7RHG - chains B and A of the 4 polymer chains in the assembly; structure by electron microscopy, 2.88 A resolution.

== Chain B ==
Name: Cyclic nucleotide-gated cation channel beta-1
Source organism: Homo sapiens
UniProtKB: Q14028 (CNGB1_HUMAN); residues 454-1251 here = UniProt positions 454-1251
Sequence (810 residues; numbered 442 to 1251; the number before each row is that of its first residue):
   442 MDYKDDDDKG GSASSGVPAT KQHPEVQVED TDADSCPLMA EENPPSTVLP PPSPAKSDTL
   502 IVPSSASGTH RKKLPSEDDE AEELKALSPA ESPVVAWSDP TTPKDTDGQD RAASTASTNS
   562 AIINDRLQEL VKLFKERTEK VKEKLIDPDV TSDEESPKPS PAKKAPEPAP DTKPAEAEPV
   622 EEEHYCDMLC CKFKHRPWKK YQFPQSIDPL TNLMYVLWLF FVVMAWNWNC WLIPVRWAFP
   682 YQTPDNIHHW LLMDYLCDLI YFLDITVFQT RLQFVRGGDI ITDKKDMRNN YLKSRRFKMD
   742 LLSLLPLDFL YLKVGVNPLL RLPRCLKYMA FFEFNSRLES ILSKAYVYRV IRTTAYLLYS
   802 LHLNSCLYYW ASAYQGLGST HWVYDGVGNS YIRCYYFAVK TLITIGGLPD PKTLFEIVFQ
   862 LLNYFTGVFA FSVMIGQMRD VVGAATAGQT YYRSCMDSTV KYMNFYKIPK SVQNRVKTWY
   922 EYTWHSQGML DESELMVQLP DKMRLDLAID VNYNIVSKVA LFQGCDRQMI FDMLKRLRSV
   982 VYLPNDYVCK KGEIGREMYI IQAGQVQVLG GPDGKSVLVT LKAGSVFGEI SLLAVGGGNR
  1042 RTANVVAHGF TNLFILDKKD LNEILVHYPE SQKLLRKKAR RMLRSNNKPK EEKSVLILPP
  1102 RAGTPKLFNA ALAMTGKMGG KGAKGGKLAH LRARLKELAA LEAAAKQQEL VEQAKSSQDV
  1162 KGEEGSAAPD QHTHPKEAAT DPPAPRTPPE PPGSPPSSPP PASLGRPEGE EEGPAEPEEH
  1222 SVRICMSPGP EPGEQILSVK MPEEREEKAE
Unresolved in the structure: 442-644, 749-756, 1085-1251
Sequence notes: expression tag (442-453)
Ligand contacts: adenosine-3',5'-cyclic-monophosphate (CMP): Val1009, Leu1019, Val1020, Phe1028, Gly1029, Asn1040, Arg1041, Arg1042, Thr1043, Ala1044, Val1046
UniProt features mapped onto this chain:
  - region: Ala557 to Arg567 (Calmodulin-binding CaM1), Gln1148 to Gln1154 (Calmodulin-binding CaM2)
  - motif: Leu568 to Arg578 (IQ-like)
  - binding site (3',5'-cyclic GMP): Gly1029, Glu1030, Ser1032, Arg1042, Thr1043
  - binding site (3',5'-cyclic AMP): Arg1042
  - site: Phe872 (Central gate), Ile876 (Central gate), Arg880 (Occludes the pore below the central gate)
  - natural variant: Arg729 to Glu1251 (deletion: In RP45), Arg737 (R737H: In RP45; uncertain significance), Arg762 (R762C: In RP45), Tyr921 to Glu1251 (deletion: In RP45), Asn986 (N986I: In RP45), Gly993 (G993V: In RP45)
  - mutagenesis: Leu568 (L568E: Loss of calcium/calmodulin modulation), Gly848 (G848E: Increases the affinity to Ca(2+) ions. Does not affect heterotetrameric channel assembly), Arg880 (R880G: Increases channel conductance)
What the authors report for this chain:
  - mutagenesis - G848E (Kd 5.7 uM): increased binding to Ca2+

== Chain A ==
Name: cGMP-gated cation channel alpha-1
Source organism: Homo sapiens
UniProtKB: P29973 (CNGA1_HUMAN); residues 144-690 here = UniProt positions 144-690
Sequence (560 residues; each row starts with the number of its first residue):
   131 MDYKDDDDKG GSASKDKKEE EKKEVVVIDP SGNTYYNWLF CITLPVMYNW TMVIARACFD
   191 ELQSDYLEYW LILDYVSDIV YLIDMFVRTR TGYLEQGLLV KEELKLINKY KSNLQFKLDV
   251 LSLIPTDLLY FKLGWNYPEI RLNRLLRFSR MFEFFQRTET RTNYPNIFRI SNLVMYIVII
   311 IHWNACVFYS ISKAIGFGND TWVYPDINDP EFGRLARKYV YSLYWSTLTL TTIGETPPPV
   371 RDSEYVFVVV DFLIGVLIFA TIVGNIGSMI SNMNAARAEF QARIDAIKQY MHFRNVSKDM
   431 EKRVIKWFDY LWTNKKTVDE KEVLKYLPDK LRAEIAINVH LDTLKKVRIF ADCEAGLLVE
   491 LVLKLQPQVY SPGDYICKKG DIGREMYIIK EGKLAVVADD GVTQFVVLSD GSYFGEISIL
   551 NIKGSKAGNR RTANIKSIGY SDLFCLSKDD LMEALTEYPD AKTMLEEKGK QILMKDGLLD
   611 LNIANAGSDP KDLEEKVTRM EGSVDLLQTR FARILAEYES MQQKLKQRLT KVEKFLKPLI
   671 DTEFSSIEGP GAESGPIDST
Unresolved in the structure: 131-155, 610-690
Sequence notes: expression tag (131-143)
Ligand contacts: adenosine-3',5'-cyclic-monophosphate (CMP): Cys507, Val526, Val536, Phe544, Gly545, Glu546, Ser548, Arg560, Arg561, Thr562, Ala563, Ile565
UniProt features mapped onto this chain:
  - binding site (3',5'-cyclic GMP): Gly541

== Chain B / chain A interface ==
Residue-residue contacts (107; chain B residue first):
  Val791(B) - Leu387(A)  hydrophobic
  Thr795(B) - Leu387(A)
  Leu798(B) - Val386(A)  hydrophobic
  Leu799(B) - Leu383(A)  hydrophobic
  Leu802(B) - Leu383(A)  hydrophobic
  Gly829(B) - Asp372(A)
  Asn830(B) - Asp372(A)  hydrogen bond (backbone-side chain)
  Ile833(B) - Tyr375(A)  hydrophobic
  Ile833(B) - Val376(A)  hydrophobic
  Arg834(B) - Val370(A)  hydrogen bond (side chain-backbone)
  Arg834(B) - Asp372(A)  salt bridge
  Arg834(B) - Tyr375(A)
  Tyr836(B) - Val379(A)  hydrophobic
  Tyr837(B) - Pro369(A)
  Tyr837(B) - Tyr375(A)  hydrophobic
  Tyr837(B) - Val378(A)  hydrophobic
  Tyr837(B) - Val379(A)  hydrophobic
  Val840(B) - Val379(A)  hydrophobic
  Val840(B) - Phe382(A)  hydrophobic
  Ile844(B) - Thr362(A)
  Ile844(B) - Val386(A)  hydrophobic
  Ile846(B) - Thr362(A)
  Ile846(B) - Ile363(A)
  Ile846(B) - Gly364(A)
  Ile846(B) - Phe382(A)  hydrophobic
  Phe872(B) - Phe389(A)  hydrophobic
  Met875(B) - Val386(A)  hydrophobic
  Met875(B) - Leu387(A)  hydrophobic
  Met875(B) - Ala390(A)
  Ile876(B) - Val393(A)  hydrophobic
  Met879(B) - Leu387(A)  hydrophobic
  Met879(B) - Ala390(A)
  Met879(B) - Thr391(A)
  Arg880(B) - Gly394(A)
  Arg880(B) - Gly397(A)
  Arg880(B) - Ser398(A)
  Arg880(B) - Ser401(A)
  Val883(B) - Arg299(A)
  Val883(B) - Gly394(A)
  Val883(B) - Asn395(A)
  Val883(B) - Ser398(A)
  Gly884(B) - Ser398(A)
  Thr887(B) - Ser398(A)
  Thr891(B) - Asn402(A)  hydrogen bond
  Tyr892(B) - Tyr456(A)  hydrogen bond
  Arg894(B) - Glu289(A)  hydrogen bond (side chain-backbone)
  Arg894(B) - Thr290(A)  hydrogen bond (side chain-backbone)
  Arg894(B) - Thr292(A)  hydrogen bond (side chain-backbone)
  Arg894(B) - Pro295(A)
  Cys896(B) - Tyr456(A)  hydrophobic
  Ser899(B) - Val453(A)
  Thr900(B) - Val453(A)
  Lys902(B) - Lys445(A)
  Lys902(B) - Val448(A)
  Tyr903(B) - Glu450(A)  hydrogen bond
  Tyr903(B) - Val453(A)  hydrophobic
  Tyr903(B) - Leu454(A)  hydrophobic
  Tyr903(B) - Ile465(A)  hydrophobic
  Met904(B) - Ile465(A)  hydrophobic
  Tyr907(B) - Val469(A)  hydrophobic
  Tyr907(B) - Lys520(A)
  Tyr907(B) - Asp572(A)  hydrogen bond
  Tyr907(B) - Phe574(A)
  Ile909(B) - Ile465(A)
  Ile909(B) - Asn468(A)
  Ile909(B) - Val469(A)  hydrophobic
  Pro910(B) - Asn468(A)
  Val913(B) - Ile465(A)  hydrophobic
  Arg916(B) - Leu461(A)
  Arg916(B) - Glu464(A)  salt bridge
  Val917(B) - Leu457(A)  hydrophobic
  Val917(B) - Leu461(A)  hydrophobic
  Val917(B) - Ile465(A)  hydrophobic
  Trp920(B) - Tyr456(A)
  Trp920(B) - Leu457(A)  hydrophobic
  Trp920(B) - Pro458(A)
  Trp920(B) - Leu461(A)  hydrophobic
  Tyr921(B) - Val453(A)
  Tyr921(B) - Tyr456(A)
  Tyr921(B) - Leu457(A)  hydrophobic
  Tyr923(B) - Leu224(A)  hydrophobic
  Leu931(B) - Tyr456(A)  hydrophobic
  Asp932(B) - Tyr456(A)
  Glu935(B) - Lys455(A)  salt bridge
  Glu935(B) - Tyr456(A)  hydrogen bond
  Arg979(B) - Asp459(A)  salt bridge
  Val981(B) - Pro458(A)  hydrophobic
  Tyr983(B) - Lys460(A)
  Asp987(B) - Lys460(A)
  Tyr988(B) - Lys460(A)  hydrogen bond (backbone-side chain)
  Ile995(B) - Glu587(A)
  Ile995(B) - Tyr588(A)  hydrophobic
  Ala1004(B) - Gln226(A)
  Gly1005(B) - Gln226(A)  hydrogen bond (backbone-side chain)
  Gln1006(B) - Gln226(A)
  Gln1006(B) - Leu228(A)
  Ala1024(B) - Gln226(A)
  Gly1037(B) - Thr586(A)
  Gly1037(B) - Pro589(A)
  Gly1038(B) - Glu587(A)  hydrogen bond (backbone-side chain)
  Arg1041(B) - Glu484(A)  salt bridge
  His1049(B) - Leu228(A)
  Gly1050(B) - Gln226(A)
  Gly1050(B) - Gly227(A)
  Phe1051(B) - Gly227(A)
  Lys1059(B) - Glu587(A)  salt bridge
  Lys1060(B) - Glu583(A)  salt bridge
Interface residues without a listed pair, chain B (68 interface residues in all): Lys841, Phe906, Lys908, Val982, Leu984, Gly993, Arg997
Interface residues without a listed pair, chain A (61 interface residues in all): Pro368, Lys446, Glu490

== Summary ==
68 residues of chain B face 61 of chain A across their interface, with 13 hydrogen bonds and 7 salt bridges.
Polar pairs include Arg834(B)-Asp372(A), Arg916(B)-Glu464(A) and Glu935(B)-Lys455(A). Bound to chain B:
adenosine-3',5'-cyclic-monophosphate. Bound to chain A: adenosine-3',5'-cyclic-monophosphate. The paper
reports that G848E of chain B increases binding to Ca2+.
Chain B is Cyclic nucleotide-gated cation channel beta-1 and chain A is cGMP-gated cation channel alpha-1,
both from Homo sapiens; the structure, Cryo-EM structure of human rod CNGA1/B1 channel in cAMP-bound state,
was determined by electron microscopy (same publication as 7RH9, 7RHH, 7RHI, 7RHJ, 7RHK and 7RHL).
